PDB entry 5OET | X-ray diffraction, 2.57 A resolution | chains B and A

# Chain B (and A)
Molecule: Glutathione synthetase-like effector 30 (Gpa-GSS30-apo)
From: Globodera pallida
Notes: EC 6.3.2.3; chain A of this document is another copy of the same molecule, construct and numbering; everything in this record applies to it too
Chain sequence (525 residues; numbered 1 to 525; the number before each row is that of its first residue):
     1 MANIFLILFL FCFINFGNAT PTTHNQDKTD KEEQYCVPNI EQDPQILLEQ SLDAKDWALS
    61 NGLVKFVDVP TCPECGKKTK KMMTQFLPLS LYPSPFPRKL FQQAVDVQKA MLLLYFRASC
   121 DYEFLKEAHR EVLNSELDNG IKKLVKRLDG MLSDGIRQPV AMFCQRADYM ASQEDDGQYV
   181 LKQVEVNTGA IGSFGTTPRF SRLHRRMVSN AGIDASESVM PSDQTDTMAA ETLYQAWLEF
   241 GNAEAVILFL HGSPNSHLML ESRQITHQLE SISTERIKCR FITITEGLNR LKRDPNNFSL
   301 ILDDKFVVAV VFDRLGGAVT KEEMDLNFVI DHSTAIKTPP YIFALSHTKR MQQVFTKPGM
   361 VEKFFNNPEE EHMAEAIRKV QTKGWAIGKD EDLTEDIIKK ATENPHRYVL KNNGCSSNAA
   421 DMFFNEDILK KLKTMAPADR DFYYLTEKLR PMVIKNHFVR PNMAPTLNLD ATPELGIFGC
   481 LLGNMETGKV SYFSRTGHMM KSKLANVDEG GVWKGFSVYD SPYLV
Unresolved in the structure: 1-33, 69-81, 130-139, 152-154, 215-217, 316-323, 366-371, 388-400, 415-420, 506-515 (chain A: 1-33, 69-81, 130-141, 149-154, 215-217, 316-323, 366-371, 388-404, 415-420, 506-515)
Cystine bridges: Cys-164/Cys-480
Bound ions: Mg2+: Glu-426 (shared with Glu-426(A) of chain A)

# Chain B / chain A interface
Pairs across the interface (52):
  Ile-46(B) / Arg-280(A)
  Glu-49(B) / Arg-280(A)  salt bridge
  Glu-49(B) / Arg-290(A)  salt bridge
  Leu-52(B) / Arg-263(A)
  Asp-53(B) / Arg-263(A)
  Lys-55(B) / Phe-66(A)
  Asp-56(B) / Phe-66(A)
  Asp-56(B) / Met-259(A)
  Asp-56(B) / Leu-260(A)
  Asp-56(B) / Arg-263(A)  salt bridge
  Trp-57(B) / His-267(A)
  Leu-59(B) / Gly-62(A)
  Leu-59(B) / Val-64(A)
  Leu-59(B) / Phe-66(A)  hydrophobic
  Leu-59(B) / Thr-84(A)
  Ser-60(B) / Asn-61(A)
  Ser-60(B) / Gly-62(A)  hydrogen bond (backbone-backbone)
  Ser-60(B) / Gln-264(A)  hydrogen bond
  Asn-61(B) / Ser-60(A)
  Gly-62(B) / Leu-59(A)
  Gly-62(B) / Ser-60(A)  hydrogen bond (backbone-backbone)
  Val-64(B) / Leu-59(A)
  Phe-66(B) / Asp-56(A)
  Phe-66(B) / Leu-59(A)  hydrophobic
  Met-82(B) / Gln-85(A)
  Met-82(B) / Asn-462(A)
  Met-83(B) / Met-83(A)  hydrophobic
  Met-83(B) / Thr-84(A)
  Thr-84(B) / Leu-59(A)
  Thr-84(B) / Met-83(A)
  Thr-84(B) / Thr-84(A)  hydrogen bond
  Gln-85(B) / Met-82(A)  hydrogen bond (side chain-backbone)
  Gln-85(B) / Met-83(A)
  Arg-206(B) / His-267(A)
  Arg-206(B) / Glu-270(A)  salt bridge
  Ser-209(B) / Arg-276(A)
  Asn-210(B) / Glu-270(A)  hydrogen bond
  Met-259(B) / Asp-56(A)
  Leu-260(B) / Asp-56(A)
  Arg-263(B) / Leu-52(A)
  Arg-263(B) / Asp-53(A)
  Arg-263(B) / Asp-56(A)  salt bridge
  Gln-264(B) / Ser-60(A)  hydrogen bond
  His-267(B) / Trp-57(A)
  His-267(B) / Arg-206(A)
  Glu-270(B) / Arg-206(A)  salt bridge
  Glu-270(B) / Asn-210(A)
  Arg-276(B) / Asn-210(A)
  Arg-280(B) / Ile-46(A)
  Arg-280(B) / Glu-49(A)  salt bridge
  Arg-290(B) / Glu-49(A)  salt bridge
  Asn-462(B) / Met-82(A)  hydrogen bond (side chain-backbone)
Interface residues without a listed pair, chain B (34 interface residues in all): Gln-45, Val-67, Gly-212, Phe-281
Interface residues without a listed pair, chain A (32 interface residues in all): Gln-45, Val-67, Asp-68, Phe-281

# Summary
The interface between chain B and chain A involves 34 residues on one side and 32 on the other, with 8
hydrogen bonds and 8 salt bridges. Polar pairs include Glu-49(B)/Arg-280(A), Glu-49(B)/Arg-290(A) and
Asp-56(B)/Arg-263(A).
Chain B and chain A are both Glutathione synthetase-like effector 30 (Gpa-GSS30-apo) (Globodera pallida); the
structure, The structure of a glutathione synthetase like-effector (GSS30) from Globodera pallida in apoform,
was determined by X-ray diffraction (same publication as 5OES, 5OEU and 5OEV).
